6SL7 - chain A; structure by X-ray diffraction, 3.30 A resolution.

Chain A:
Molecule: Calponin homology domain protein putative
From: Entamoeba histolytica
UniProt: C4LWU6 (C4LWU6_ENTHI); residues 1-619 here = UniProt positions 1-619
Sequence (621 residues; numbered -1 to 619; the number before each row is that of its first residue; numbers below 1 keep their minus sign (Gly-1 is residue -1)):
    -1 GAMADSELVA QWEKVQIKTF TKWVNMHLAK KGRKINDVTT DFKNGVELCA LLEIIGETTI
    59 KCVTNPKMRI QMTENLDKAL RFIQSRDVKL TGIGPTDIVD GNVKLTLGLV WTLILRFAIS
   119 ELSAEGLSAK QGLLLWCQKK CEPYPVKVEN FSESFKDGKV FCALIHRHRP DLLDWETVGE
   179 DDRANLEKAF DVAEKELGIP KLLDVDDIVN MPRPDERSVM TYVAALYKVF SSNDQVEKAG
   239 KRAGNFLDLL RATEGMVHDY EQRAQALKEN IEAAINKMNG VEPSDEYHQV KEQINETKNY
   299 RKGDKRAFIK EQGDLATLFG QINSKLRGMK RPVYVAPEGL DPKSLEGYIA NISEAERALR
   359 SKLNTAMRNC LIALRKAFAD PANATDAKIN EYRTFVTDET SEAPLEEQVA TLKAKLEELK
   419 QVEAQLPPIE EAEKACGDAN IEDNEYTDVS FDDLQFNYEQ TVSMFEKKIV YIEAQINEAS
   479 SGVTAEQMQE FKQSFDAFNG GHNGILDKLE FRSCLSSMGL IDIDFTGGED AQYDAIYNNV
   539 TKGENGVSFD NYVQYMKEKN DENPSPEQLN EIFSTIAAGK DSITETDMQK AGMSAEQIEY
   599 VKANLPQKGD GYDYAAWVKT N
Disordered / not traced: -1, 618-619
Differences from the reference sequence: expression tag (-1 to 0); conflict Leu247 (Phe in C4LWU6), Gly435 (Glu in C4LWU6), Asn497 (Asp in C4LWU6), Gly499 (Asn in C4LWU6), Asn501 (Asp in C4LWU6)
Modified / non-standard residues: Lys102 (N-methyl-lysine; MLZ)
Cystine bridges: Cys47-Cys60
From the paper describing this entry:
  - conformationally variable residues (domain motion): Ala223 to Ala241

Overview:
The paper reports conformational variability at Ala223.
Chain A is Calponin homology domain protein putative (Entamoeba histolytica); the structure, The Delta Calcium
mutant of ALPHA-ACTININ FROM ENTAMOEBA HISTOLYTICA, was determined by X-ray diffraction (same publication as
6SL3, 5NL6 and 5NL7).
